PDB entry 5GZ9 | X-ray diffraction, 2.40 A resolution | chain A

[Chain A]
Molecule: Protein O-mannose kinase
From: Mus musculus
Notes: EC 2.7.1.-
UniProt: Q3TUA9 (SG196_MOUSE); numbering as in UniProt (aligned over 45-349)
Sequence (305 residues; each row starts with the number of its first residue):
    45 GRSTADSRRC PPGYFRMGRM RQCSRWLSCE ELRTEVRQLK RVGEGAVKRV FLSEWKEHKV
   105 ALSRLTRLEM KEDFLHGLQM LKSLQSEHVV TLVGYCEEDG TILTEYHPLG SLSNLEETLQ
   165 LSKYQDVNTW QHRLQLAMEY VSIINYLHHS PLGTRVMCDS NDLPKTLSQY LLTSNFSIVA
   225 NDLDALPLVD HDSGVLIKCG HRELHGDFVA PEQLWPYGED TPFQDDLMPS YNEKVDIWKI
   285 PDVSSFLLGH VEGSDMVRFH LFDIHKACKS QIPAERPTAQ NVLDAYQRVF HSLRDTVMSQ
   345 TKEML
Disordered / not traced: 45-53, 165-166, 235-236, 338-349
Sequence notes: engineered mutation Gln-66 (Asn in Q3TUA9), Gln-164 (Asn in Q3TUA9)
Disulfide bonds: Cys-54/Cys-67, Cys-73/Cys-140, Cys-202/Cys-243
Metal / ion sites: Mg2+ site 1: Gln-213 (together with AMP-PNP); Mg2+ site 2: Asp-226 (together with AMP-PNP)
Ligand contacts:
  - AMP-PNP (ANP; phosphoaminophosphonic acid-adenylate ester): Val-86, Gly-87, Glu-88, Gly-89, Ala-90, Val-91, Lys-92, Val-94, Ala-105, Val-134, Thr-148, Glu-149, Tyr-150, His-151, Gly-154, Ser-155, Asp-203, Lys-209, Ser-212, Gln-213, Leu-215, Asn-225, Asp-226, Asp-228
  - alpha-D-mannopyranose (MAN): Cys-202, Asp-203, Ser-204, Asn-205, Ala-229, Cys-243, Gly-244, Arg-246
Swiss-Prot annotation at these positions:
  - glycosylation: Asn-219 (N-linked (GlcNAc...) asparagine)

[Summary]
Bound to chain A: AMP-PNP and alpha-D-mannopyranose.
Chain A is Protein O-mannose kinase (Mus musculus); the structure, Crystal structure of catalytic domain of
Protein O-mannosyl Kinase in complexes with AMP-PNP, Magnesium ions and ..., was determined by X-ray
diffraction (same publication as 5GZ8).
